6UTZ - chains AAA and CCC of the 9 polymer chains in the assembly; structure by X-ray diffraction, 3.80 A resolution.

Chain AAA:
Molecule: DNA-directed RNA polymerase subunit alpha
Source organism: Escherichia coli
Notes: EC 2.7.7.6
UniProt: A0A377D9Q8 (A0A377D9Q8_ECOLX); residues 1-235 here = UniProt positions 1-235
Chain sequence (242 residues; row label = number of the first residue in the row; numbers below 1 keep their minus sign (Ala-6 is residue -6)):
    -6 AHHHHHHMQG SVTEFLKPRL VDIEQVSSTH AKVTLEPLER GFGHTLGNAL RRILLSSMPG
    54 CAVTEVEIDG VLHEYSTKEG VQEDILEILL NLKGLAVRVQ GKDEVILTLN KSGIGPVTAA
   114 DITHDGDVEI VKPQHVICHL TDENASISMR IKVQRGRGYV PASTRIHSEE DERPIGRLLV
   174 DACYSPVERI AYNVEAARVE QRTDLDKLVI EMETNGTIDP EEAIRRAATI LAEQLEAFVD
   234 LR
Unresolved in the structure: -6 to 5
Construct notes: expression tag (-6 to 0)

Chain CCC:
Molecule: DNA-directed RNA polymerase subunit beta
Source organism: Escherichia coli
Notes: EC 2.7.7.6
UniProt: P0A8V4 (RPOB_ECO57); residues 1-1342 here = UniProt positions 1-1342
Chain sequence (1342 residues; numbered 1 to 1342; the number before each row is that of its first residue):
     1 MVYSYTEKKR IRKDFGKRPQ VLDVPYLLSI QLDSFQKFIE QDPEGQYGLE AAFRSVFPIQ
    61 SYSGNSELQY VSYRLGEPVF DVQECQIRGV TYSAPLRVKL RLVIYEREAP EGTVKDIKEQ
   121 EVYMGEIPLM TDNGTFVING TERVIVSQLH RSPGVFFDSD KGKTHSSGKV LYNARIIPYR
   181 GSWLDFEFDP KDNLFVRIDR RRKLPATIIL RALNYTTEQI LDLFFEKVIF EIRDNKLQME
   241 LVPERLRGET ASFDIEANGK VYVEKGRRIT ARHIRQLEKD DVKLIEVPVE YIAGKVVAKD
   301 YIDESTGELI CAANMELSLD LLAKLSQSGH KRIETLFTND LDHGPYISET LRVDPTNDRL
   361 SALVEIYRMM RPGEPPTREA AESLFENLFF SEDRYDLSAV GRMKFNRSLL REEIEGSGIL
   421 SKDDIIDVMK KLIDIRNGKG EVDDIDHLGN RRIRSVGEMA ENQFRVGLVR VERAVKERLS
   481 LGDLDTLMPQ DMINAKPISA AVKEFFGSSQ LSQFMDQNNP LSEITHKRRI SALGPGGLTR
   541 ERAGFEVRDV HPTHYGRVCP IETPEGPNIG LINSLSVYAQ TNEYGFLETP YRKVTDGVVT
   601 DEIHYLSAIE EGNYVIAQAN SNLDEEGHFV EDLVTCRSKG ESSLFSRDQV DYMDVSTQQV
   661 VSVGASLIPF LEHDDANRAL MGANMQRQAV PTLRADKPLV GTGMERAVAV DSGVTAVAKR
   721 GGVVQYVDAS RIVIKVNEDE MYPGEAGIDI YNLTKYTRSN QNTCINQMPC VSLGEPVERG
   781 DVLADGPSTD LGELALGQNM RVAFMPWNGY NFEDSILVSE RVVQEDRFTT IHIQELACVS
   841 RDTKLGPEEI TADIPNVGEA ALSKLDESGI VYIGAEVTGG DILVGKVTPK GETQLTPEEK
   901 LLRAIFGEKA SDVKDSSLRV PNGVSGTVID VQVFTRDGVE KDKRALEIEE MQLKQAKKDL
   961 SEELQILEAG LFSRIRAVLV AGGVEAEKLD KLPRDRWLEL GLTDEEKQNQ LEQLAEQYDE
  1021 LKHEFEKKLE AKRRKITQGD DLAPGVLKIV KVYLAVKRRI QPGDKMAGRH GNKGVISKIN
  1081 PIEDMPYDEN GTPVDIVLNP LGVPSRMNIG QILETHLGMA AKGIGDKINA MLKQQQEVAK
  1141 LREFIQRAYD LGADVRQKVD LSTFSDEEVM RLAENLRKGM PIATPVFDGA KEAEIKELLK
  1201 LGDLPTSGQI RLYDGRTGEQ FERPVTVGYM YMLKLNHLVD DKMHARSTGS YSLVTQQPLG
  1261 GKAQFGGQRF GEMEVWALEA YGAAYTLQEM LTVKSDDVNG RTKMYKNIVD GNHQMEPGMP
  1321 ESFNVLLKEI RSLGINIELE DE
Unresolved in the structure: 1
Swiss-Prot annotation at these positions:
  - modified residue (N6-acetyllysine): Lys1022, Lys1200

How chain AAA and chain CCC interact:
Residue-residue contacts - 64 pairs, chain AAA then chain CCC:
  Asn41(AAA) - Gly1215(CCC)  hydrogen bond (side chain-backbone)
  Asn41(AAA) - Arg1216(CCC)  hydrogen bond (side chain-backbone)
  Asn41(AAA) - Thr1217(CCC)  hydrogen bond (side chain-backbone)
  Asn41(AAA) - Gly1218(CCC)
  Arg44(AAA) - Glu1083(CCC)
  Arg44(AAA) - Tyr1087(CCC)
  Arg44(AAA) - Gly1215(CCC)  hydrogen bond (side chain-backbone)
  Arg45(AAA) - Glu1083(CCC)
  Arg45(AAA) - Asp1084(CCC)  salt bridge
  Arg45(AAA) - Gly1215(CCC)
  Arg45(AAA) - Arg1216(CCC)
  Ser49(AAA) - Glu1083(CCC)  hydrogen bond
  Leu65(AAA) - Ile873(CCC)
  Leu65(AAA) - Gly874(CCC)
  His66(AAA) - Ile873(CCC)
  His66(AAA) - Gly874(CCC)
  His66(AAA) - Thr927(CCC)
  His66(AAA) - Val928(CCC)
  His66(AAA) - Ile929(CCC)  hydrogen bond (side chain-backbone)
  Glu67(AAA) - Lys1057(CCC)  salt bridge
  Tyr68(AAA) - Tyr756(CCC)
  Tyr68(AAA) - Ile929(CCC)  hydrophobic
  Tyr68(AAA) - Ala1055(CCC)  hydrophobic
  Tyr68(AAA) - Lys1057(CCC)
  Thr70(AAA) - Ala729(CCC)
  Lys71(AAA) - Asp728(CCC)
  Glu72(AAA) - Tyr726(CCC)  hydrogen bond
  Gly73(AAA) - Tyr726(CCC)
  Gly73(AAA) - Asp728(CCC)  hydrogen bond (backbone-side chain)
  Val74(AAA) - Asp728(CCC)  hydrogen bond (backbone-side chain)
  Val74(AAA) - Ala729(CCC)  hydrogen bond (backbone-backbone)
  Gln75(AAA) - Val727(CCC)
  Gln75(AAA) - Ala729(CCC)
  Gln75(AAA) - Pro769(CCC)
  Gln75(AAA) - Val771(CCC)  hydrogen bond (side chain-backbone)
  Gln75(AAA) - Ser772(CCC)
  Gln75(AAA) - Leu773(CCC)
  Asp77(AAA) - Ala729(CCC)
  Asp77(AAA) - Tyr756(CCC)  hydrogen bond
  Asp77(AAA) - Asn766(CCC)  hydrogen bond
  Asp77(AAA) - Met768(CCC)
  Leu79(AAA) - Leu693(CCC)  hydrophobic
  Leu79(AAA) - Tyr756(CCC)
  Glu80(AAA) - Met768(CCC)
  Leu83(AAA) - Arg694(CCC)
  Thr134(AAA) - Val727(CCC)  hydrogen bond (side chain-backbone)
  Thr134(AAA) - Leu773(CCC)
  Tyr152(AAA) - Gln824(CCC)  hydrogen bond (side chain-backbone)
  Tyr152(AAA) - Asp826(CCC)  hydrogen bond
  Tyr152(AAA) - Arg1059(CCC)  hydrogen bond
  Pro154(AAA) - Arg1059(CCC)
  Ser156(AAA) - Arg1059(CCC)  hydrogen bond
  Ile159(AAA) - Glu876(CCC)
  Arg166(AAA) - Ser863(CCC)  hydrogen bond
  Asp174(AAA) - Asp826(CCC)
  Glu181(AAA) - Arg821(CCC)  hydrogen bond (backbone-side chain)
  Arg182(AAA) - Asn1090(CCC)  hydrogen bond (side chain-backbone)
  Arg182(AAA) - Gly1091(CCC)
  Arg182(AAA) - Thr1092(CCC)
  Ile183(AAA) - Gly1091(CCC)
  Ala184(AAA) - Asn1090(CCC)
  Ala184(AAA) - Gly1091(CCC)
  Tyr185(AAA) - Tyr1087(CCC)  hydrogen bond
  Tyr185(AAA) - Gly1218(CCC)  hydrogen bond (side chain-backbone)
Other interface residues (no listed pair), chain AAA (38 interface residues in all): Leu48, Glu76, Lys86, Ile107, Asp135, Glu163, Ile168, Asn186
Other interface residues (no listed pair), chain CCC (46 interface residues in all): Ser730, Val823, Ile831, Lys864, Ala875, Ile1082, Met1085, Glu1089, Pro1093, Asp1214

In short:
Chain AAA and chain CCC form an interface of 38 and 46 residues respectively; the contacts include 23 hydrogen
bonds and 2 salt bridges. Polar contacts include Arg45(AAA)-Asp1084(CCC), Glu67(AAA)-Lys1057(CCC) and
Asn41(AAA)-Gly1215(CCC).
Chain AAA is DNA-directed RNA polymerase subunit alpha and chain CCC is DNA-directed RNA polymerase subunit
beta, both from Escherichia coli; the structure, E. coli sigma-S transcription initiation complex with a 6-nt
RNA ("Fresh" crystal soaked with CTP and ..., was determined by X-ray diffraction together with 6UTV, 6UTW,
6UTX, 6UTY, 6UU0, 6UU1 and 11 further entries from the same study.
